Entry 6X26 (electron microscopy, 4.10 A resolution (low resolution: residue-level contacts below are approximate; hydrogen-bond / salt-bridge calls are withheld)); this record covers chains I and J of the 9 polymer chains in the assembly.

[Chain I]
Molecule: DNA-directed RNA polymerase subunit beta
Organism: Escherichia coli
Notes: EC 2.7.7.6
UniProtKB: A0A073H246 (A0A073H246_ECOLX); numbering as in UniProt (aligned over 1-1342)
Sequence (1342 residues; numbered 1 to 1342; the number before each row is that of its first residue):
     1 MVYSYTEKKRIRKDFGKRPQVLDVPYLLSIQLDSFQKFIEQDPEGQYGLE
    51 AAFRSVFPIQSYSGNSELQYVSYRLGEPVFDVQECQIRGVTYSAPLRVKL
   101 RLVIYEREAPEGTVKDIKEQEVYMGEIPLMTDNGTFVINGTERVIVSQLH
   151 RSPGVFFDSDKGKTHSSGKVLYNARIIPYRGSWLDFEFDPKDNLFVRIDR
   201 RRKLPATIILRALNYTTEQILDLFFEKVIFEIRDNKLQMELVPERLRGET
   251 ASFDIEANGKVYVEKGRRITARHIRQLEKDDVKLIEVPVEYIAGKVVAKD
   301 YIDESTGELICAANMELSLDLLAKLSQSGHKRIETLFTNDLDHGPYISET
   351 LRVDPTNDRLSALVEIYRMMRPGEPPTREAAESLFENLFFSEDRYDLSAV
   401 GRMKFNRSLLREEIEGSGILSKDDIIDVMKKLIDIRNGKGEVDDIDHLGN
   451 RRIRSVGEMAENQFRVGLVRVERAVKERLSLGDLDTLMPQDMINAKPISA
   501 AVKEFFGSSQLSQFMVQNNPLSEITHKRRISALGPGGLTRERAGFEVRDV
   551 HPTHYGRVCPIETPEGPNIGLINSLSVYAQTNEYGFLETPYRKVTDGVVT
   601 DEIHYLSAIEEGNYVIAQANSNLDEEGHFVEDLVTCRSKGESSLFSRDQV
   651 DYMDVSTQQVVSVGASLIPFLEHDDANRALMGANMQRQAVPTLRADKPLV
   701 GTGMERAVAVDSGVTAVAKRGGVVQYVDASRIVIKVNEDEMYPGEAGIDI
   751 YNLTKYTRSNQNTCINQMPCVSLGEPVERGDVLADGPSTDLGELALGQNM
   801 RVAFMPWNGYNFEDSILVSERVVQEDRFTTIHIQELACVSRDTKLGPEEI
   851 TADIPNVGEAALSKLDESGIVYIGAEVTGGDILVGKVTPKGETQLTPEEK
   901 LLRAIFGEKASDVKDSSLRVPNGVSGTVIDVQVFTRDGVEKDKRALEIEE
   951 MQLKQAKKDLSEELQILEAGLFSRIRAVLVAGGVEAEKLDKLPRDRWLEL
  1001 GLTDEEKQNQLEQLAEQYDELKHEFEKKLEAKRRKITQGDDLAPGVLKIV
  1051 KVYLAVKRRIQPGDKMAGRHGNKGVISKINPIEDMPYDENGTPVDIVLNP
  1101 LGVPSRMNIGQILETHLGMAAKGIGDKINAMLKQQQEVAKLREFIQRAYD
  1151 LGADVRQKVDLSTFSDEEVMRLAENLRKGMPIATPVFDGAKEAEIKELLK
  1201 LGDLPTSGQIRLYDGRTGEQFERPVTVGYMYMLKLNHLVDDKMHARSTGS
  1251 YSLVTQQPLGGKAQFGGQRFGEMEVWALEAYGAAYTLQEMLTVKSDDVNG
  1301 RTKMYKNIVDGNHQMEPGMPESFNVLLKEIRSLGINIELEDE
Unresolved in the structure: 1, 891-914, 1342
Construct notes: conflict Val-516 (Asp in A0A073H246)

[Chain J]
Molecule: DNA-directed RNA polymerase subunit beta'
Organism: Escherichia coli
Notes: EC 2.7.7.6
UniProtKB: A0A4S1NBU2 (A0A4S1NBU2_ECOLX); numbering as in UniProt (aligned over 1-1407)
Sequence (1407 residues; numbered 1 to 1407; the number before each row is that of its first residue):
     1 MKDLLKFLKAQTKTEEFDAIKIALASPDMIRSWSFGEVKKPETINYRTFK
    51 PERDGLFCARIFGPVKDYECLCGKYKRLKHRGVICEKCGVEVTQTKVRRE
   101 RMGHIELASPTAHIWFLKSLPSRIGLLLDMPLRDIERVLYFESYVVIEGG
   151 MTNLERQQILTEEQYLDALEEFGDEFDAKMGAEAIQALLKSMDLEQECEQ
   201 LREELNETNSETKRKKLTKRIKLLEAFVQSGNKPEWMILTVLPVLPPDLR
   251 PLVPLDGGRFATSDLNDLYRRVINRNNRLKRLLDLAAPDIIVRNEKRMLQ
   301 EAVDALLDNGRRGRAITGSNKRPLKSLADMIKGKQGRFRQNLLGKRVDYS
   351 GRSVITVGPYLRLHQCGLPKKMALELFKPFIYGKLELRGLATTIKAAKKM
   401 VEREEAVVWDILDEVIREHPVLLNRAPTLHRLGIQAFEPVLIEGKAIQLH
   451 PLVCAAYNADFDGDQMAVHVPLTLEAQLEARALMMSTNNILSPANGEPII
   501 VPSQDVVLGLYYMTRDCVNAKGEGMVLTGPKEAERLYRSGLASLHARVKV
   551 RITEYEKDANGELVAKTSLKDTTVGRAILWMIVPKGLPYSIVNQALGKKA
   601 ISKMLNTCYRILGLKPTVIFADQIMYTGFAYAARSGASVGIDDMVIPEKK
   651 HEIISEAEAEVAEIQEQFQSGLVTAGERYNKVIDIWAAANDRVSKAMMDN
   701 LQTETVINRDGQEEKQVSFNSIYMMADSGARGSAAQIRQLAGMRGLMAKP
   751 DGSIIETPITANFREGLNVLQYFISTHGARKGLADTALKTANSGYLTRRL
   801 VDVAQDLVVTEDDCGTHEGIMMTPVIEGGDVKEPLRDRVLGRVTAEDVLK
   851 PGTADILVPRNTLLHEQWCDLLEENSVDAVKVRSVVSCDTDFGVCAHCYG
   901 RDLARGHIINKGEAIGVIAAQSIGEPGTQLTMRTFHIGGAASRAAAESSI
   951 QVKNKGSIKLSNVKSVVNSSGKLVITSRNTELKLIDEFGRTKESYKVPYG
  1001 AVLAKGDGEQVAGGETVANWDPHTMPVITEVSGFVRFTDMIDGQTITRQT
  1051 DELTGLSSLVVLDSAERTAGGKDLRPALKIVDAQGNDVLIPGTDMPAQYF
  1101 LPGKAIVQLEDGVQISSGDTLARIPQESGGTKDITGGLPRVADLFEARRP
  1151 KEPAILAEISGIVSFGKETKGKRRLVITPVDGSDPYEEMIPKWRQLNVFE
  1201 GERVERGDVISDGPEAPHDILRLRGVHAVTRYIVNEVQDVYRLQGVKIND
  1251 KHIEVIVRQMLRKATIVNAGSSDFLEGEQVEYSRVKIANRELEANGKVGA
  1301 TYSRDLLGITKASLATESFISAASFQETTRVLTEAAVAGKRDELRGLKEN
  1351 VIVGRLIPAGTGYAYHQDRMRRRAAGEAPAAPQVTAEDASASLAELLNAG
  1401 LGGSDNE
Unresolved in the structure: 1-15, 934-947, 1127-1134, 1374-1407
Construct notes: conflict Val-1384 (Met in A0A4S1NBU2)
Metal / ion sites: Zn2+ site 1: Cys-72, Cys-85, Cys-88; Mg2+: Asp-460, Asp-462, Asp-464 (shared with 1 residue of chain R); Zn2+ site 2: Cys-814, Cys-888, Cys-895, Cys-898

[Interface between chain I and chain J]
Contacting residue pairs - 315 pairs, chain I then chain J:
  Phe-545(I) with Leu-788(J); Arg-933(J)
  Arg-548(I) with Arg-780(J)
  Asp-549(I) with His-777(J)
  Val-550(I) with His-777(J); Arg-780(J)
  Tyr-555(I) with Val-769(J); Phe-773(J)
  Cys-559(I) with Arg-780(J)
  Pro-560(I) with Phe-773(J); Thr-776(J); Arg-780(J)
  Ile-561(I) with Tyr-772(J); Thr-776(J)
  Thr-563(I) with Arg-780(J)
  Gly-566(I) with Ala-787(J)
  Ile-569(I) with Leu-783(J); Ala-784(J)
  Gly-570(I) with Arg-780(J)
  Asn-573(I) with Arg-780(J)
  Gln-618(I) with Asn-768(J); Val-769(J); Leu-770(J)
  Asn-620(I) with Asn-768(J)
  Thr-635(I) with Leu-770(J)
  Arg-637(I) with Leu-770(J)
  Gly-640(I) with Lys-749(J)
  Glu-641(I) with Lys-749(J)
  Ser-642(I) with Thr-757(J)
  Thr-657(I) with Val-769(J)
  Val-660(I) with Val-769(J)
  Leu-671(I) with Tyr-772(J)
  Glu-672(I) with Gly-766(J); Leu-767(J)
  His-673(I) with Phe-763(J); Arg-764(J); Glu-765(J); Gly-766(J)
  Asp-674(I) with Phe-763(J); Tyr-772(J)
  Asp-675(I) with Tyr-772(J)
  Ala-676(I) with Tyr-772(J); Thr-776(J); Ala-779(J)
  Ala-679(I) with Tyr-772(J)
  Phe-804(I) with Ser-638(J)
  Pro-806(I) with Asp-505(J); Ala-632(J); Ala-633(J); Ala-637(J)
  Trp-807(I) with Ala-633(J)
  Asn-808(I) with Pro-359(J); Phe-629(J); Ala-633(J)
  Gly-809(I) with Val-357(J); Pro-359(J); Phe-629(J)
  Tyr-810(I) with Val-357(J); Pro-359(J); Tyr-360(J)
  Phe-812(I) with Val-357(J); Pro-451(J); Ser-503(J); Gln-504(J); Phe-629(J)
  Glu-813(I) with Asp-460(J); Phe-461(J); Gln-504(J); Arg-731(J)
  Asp-814(I) with Phe-461(J)
  Ser-815(I) with Val-357(J); Phe-461(J)
  Arg-841(I) with Asp-256(J)
  Lys-844(I) with Arg-47(J); Thr-48(J); Phe-49(J)
  Pro-1044(I) with Gly-257(J)
  Pro-1062(I) with Ala-446(J)
  Gly-1063(I) with Val-354(J); Ala-446(J)
  Lys-1065(I) with Asp-462(J)
  Lys-1073(I) with Asp-462(J)
  Gly-1074(I) with Phe-461(J)
  Val-1075(I) with Thr-356(J); Phe-461(J); Asp-462(J); Gly-463(J)
  Ile-1076(I) with Thr-356(J)
  Ser-1077(I) with Val-357(J)
  Pro-1100(I) with Ala-637(J); Met-725(J)
  Leu-1101(I) with Gln-504(J); Asp-505(J); Met-725(J); Arg-731(J)
  Pro-1104(I) with Met-725(J); Gln-736(J)
  Ser-1105(I) with Arg-731(J)
  Arg-1106(I) with Arg-731(J)
  Met-1107(I) with Gln-739(J); Leu-740(J); Phe-763(J)
  Ile-1109(I) with Met-644(J); Phe-763(J)
  Ile-1112(I) with Val-639(J); Ile-641(J)
  Leu-1113(I) with Ile-641(J)
  His-1116(I) with Gly-640(J); Ile-641(J)
  Phe-1187(I) with Leu-767(J); Val-769(J); Tyr-772(J)
  Glu-1192(I) with Arg-764(J)
  Lys-1196(I) with Asp-642(J)
  Ser-1207(I) with Asp-642(J)
  Gln-1209(I) with Gly-640(J); Asp-643(J)
  Thr-1217(I) with Arg-634(J)
  Glu-1219(I) with Arg-634(J)
  Phe-1221(I) with Ala-633(J)
  Glu-1222(I) with Tyr-512(J); Tyr-537(J); Arg-634(J); Ser-635(J)
  Arg-1223(I) with Tyr-512(J); Ser-635(J); Gly-636(J); Phe-719(J); Met-724(J)
  Val-1225(I) with Ser-638(J)
  Thr-1226(I) with Ser-638(J); Val-639(J); Gly-640(J)
  Val-1239(I) with Lys-445(J)
  Asp-1240(I) with Lys-445(J)
  Lys-1242(I) with Arg-352(J); Gln-465(J)
  Met-1243(I) with Arg-352(J); Met-372(J); Lys-445(J)
  His-1244(I) with Gly-351(J); Arg-352(J); Met-372(J)
  Ala-1245(I) with Ser-350(J); Gly-351(J); Met-372(J); Glu-375(J)
  Arg-1246(I) with Asp-348(J); Tyr-349(J); Ser-350(J); Glu-375(J)
  Ser-1247(I) with Asp-348(J); Tyr-349(J); Glu-375(J)
  Thr-1248(I) with Tyr-349(J)
  Tyr-1251(I) with Asp-348(J)
  Leu-1253(I) with Pro-251(J)
  Val-1254(I) with Arg-99(J); Leu-249(J); Arg-337(J)
  Thr-1255(I) with Arg-99(J); Asn-341(J)
  Gln-1257(I) with Asn-341(J); Lys-345(J)
  Pro-1258(I) with Arg-346(J); Val-347(J); Asp-348(J)
  Leu-1259(I) with Arg-346(J)
  Gly-1260(I) with Arg-346(J)
  Phe-1265(I) with Glu-375(J)
  Gly-1267(I) with Arg-346(J); Val-347(J)
  Gln-1268(I) with Arg-346(J); Val-347(J); Ser-350(J); Gly-351(J); Arg-352(J)
  Arg-1269(I) with Arg-339(J); Gln-340(J); Gly-344(J); Lys-345(J); Arg-346(J)
  Phe-1270(I) with Gly-344(J); Lys-345(J); Ile-434(J); His-469(J)
  Glu-1272(I) with Leu-343(J); Arg-798(J)
  Met-1273(I) with Thr-428(J); Gln-921(J)
  Glu-1274(I) with Asn-424(J); Arg-425(J); Ala-426(J); Thr-428(J)
  Val-1275(I) with Leu-343(J)
  Trp-1276(I) with Arg-798(J); Val-801(J); Val-917(J); Gln-921(J)
  Ala-1277(I) with Ile-434(J); Gln-921(J)
  Leu-1278(I) with Ile-434(J); Met-484(J)
  Glu-1279(I) with Ala-914(J); Leu-1347(J); Val-1351(J); Ile-1357(J)
  Ala-1280(I) with Arg-431(J); Val-917(J); Ile-918(J); Gln-921(J)
  Tyr-1281(I) with Arg-431(J); Ile-434(J); Met-484(J); Asn-489(J)
  Gly-1282(I) with Leu-483(J); Gly-1360(J); Thr-1361(J)
  Ala-1283(I) with Glu-479(J); Leu-483(J); Met-484(J)
  Ala-1284(I) with Glu-479(J); Leu-1356(J); Ile-1357(J); Thr-1361(J)
  Tyr-1285(I) with Glu-475(J); Glu-479(J); Leu-1356(J)
  Thr-1286(I) with Ala-476(J); Glu-479(J); Met-484(J)
  Leu-1287(I) with Ile-1357(J)
  Gln-1288(I) with Arg-1355(J); Leu-1356(J)
  Glu-1289(I) with Leu-472(J)
  Met-1290(I) with Val-347(J)
  Leu-1291(I) with Lys-345(J); Val-1351(J); Gly-1354(J)
  Thr-1292(I) with Gly-1354(J)
  Lys-1294(I) with Val-347(J); Asp-348(J); Val-470(J)
  Ser-1295(I) with Lys-345(J); Arg-346(J)
  Asn-1299(I) with Lys-96(J)
  Met-1304(I) with Leu-472(J)
  Tyr-1305(I) with Tyr-349(J); Pro-379(J)
  Ile-1308(I) with Pro-379(J); Phe-380(J); Gly-383(J)
  Val-1309(I) with Gly-383(J); Glu-386(J); Ile-394(J)
  Asp-1310(I) with Glu-386(J)
  His-1313(I) with Phe-380(J); Leu-472(J); Leu-474(J); Gln-477(J)
  Gln-1314(I) with Thr-473(J)
  Met-1315(I) with Thr-473(J)
  Gly-1318(I) with Gly-1354(J)
  Met-1319(I) with Val-1353(J)
  Pro-1320(I) with Val-1353(J); Gly-1354(J)
  Ser-1322(I) with Asn-341(J)
  Phe-1323(I) with Ile-20(J); Val-1353(J)
  Val-1325(I) with Arg-99(J); Leu-249(J); Arg-337(J)
  Leu-1326(I) with Ile-331(J); Phe-338(J); Leu-342(J)
  Lys-1328(I) with Glu-100(J); Met-102(J); Leu-249(J)
  Glu-1329(I) with Arg-337(J)
  Ile-1330(I) with Leu-1332(J)
  Arg-1331(I) with Trp-33(J); Met-102(J)
  Ser-1332(I) with Met-102(J); Pro-243(J); Leu-327(J)
  Leu-1333(I) with Trp-115(J); Leu-307(J); Leu-327(J)
  Gly-1334(I) with Leu-24(J); Ala-25(J); His-113(J)
  Ile-1335(I) with Ala-23(J); Trp-33(J); Ala-1336(J)
  Asn-1336(I) with Lys-21(J); Ile-22(J); Ala-23(J); Leu-24(J); Met-29(J); Trp-33(J)
  Ile-1337(I) with Lys-21(J); Ile-22(J)
  Glu-1338(I) with Ile-20(J); Lys-21(J)
  Leu-1339(I) with Phe-17(J); Ala-19(J); Ile-20(J)
  Glu-1340(I) with Phe-17(J); Asp-18(J); Ala-19(J); Lys-21(J); Arg-1341(J)
  Asp-1341(I) with Phe-17(J); Asp-18(J); Ala-19(J)
Interface residues without a listed pair, chain I (163 interface residues in all): Ala-543, Pro-552, Asn-677, Leu-680, Met-805, Gln-1061, Asn-1099, Val-1103, Thr-1206, Pro-1224, Leu-1238, Gln-1256, Gly-1261, Asp-1296, Val-1298, Glu-1321
Interface residues without a listed pair, chain J (180 interface residues in all): Glu-16, Phe-116, Leu-242, Val-244, Leu-245, Pro-246, Asp-248, Ser-353, Ile-355, Leu-376, Lys-378, Tyr-382, Leu-387, Leu-422, Leu-432, Gln-435, Ala-467, Pro-471, Leu-508, Ile-722, Ala-730, Arg-744, Pro-750, Ile-755, Glu-756, Ile-774, Ser-775, Lys-781, Asp-785, Lys-1348, Ile-1352, Ala-1359, Gly-1362

[In short]
The interface between chain I and chain J involves 163 residues on one side and 180 on the other. Cys-72(J),
Cys-85(J) and Cys-88(J) form the Zn2+ site 1. The Mg2+ site is built by Asp-460(J), Asp-462(J) and Asp-464(J).
Here chain I is DNA-directed RNA polymerase subunit beta and chain J is DNA-directed RNA polymerase subunit
beta', both from Escherichia coli. Entry 6X26 (Mfd-bound E.coli RNA polymerase elongation complex - L1 state)
was determined by electron microscopy (same publication as 6X2F, 6X2N, 6X43, 6X4W, 6X4Y and 6X50).
